7DUH - chains A and Q of the 23 polymer chains in the assembly; structure by X-ray diffraction, 3.75 A resolution.

# Chain A
Molecule: 30S Ribosomal RNA rRNA
Organism: Thermus thermophilus HB8
Sequence (1522 nucleotides; row label = number of the first residue in the row; note: 42 numbers in that range are skipped by the numbering (no residue carries them; nothing is unmodelled there); a row labelled like 190A-190L holds insertion residues (190A, then the next letters in order); numbering starts at 0):
     0 UUUGUUGGAG AGUCUGAUCC UGGCUCAGGG UGAACGCUGG CGGCGUGCCU AAGACAUGCA
    60 AGUCGUGCGG G
    73 CCGCGGGGUU UU
    88 ACUCCG
    95 UGGUC
   101 AGCGGCGGAC GGGUGAGUAA CGCGUGGGU
  129A G
   130 ACCUACCCGG AAGAGGGGGA CAACCCGGGG AAACUCGGGC UAAUCCCCCA UGUGGACCCG
   190 C
190A-190L CCCUUGGGGUGU
   191 GUCCAAAGGG CUUU
   216 GCCCGCUUCC GGAUGGGCCC GCGUCCCAUC AGCUAGUUGG UGGGGUAAUG GCCCACCAAG
   276 GCGACGACGG GUAGCCGGUC UGAGAGGAUG GCCGGCCACA GGGGCACUGA GACACGGGCC
   336 CCACUCCUAC GGGAGGCAGC AGUUAGGAAU CUUCCGCAAU GGGCGCAAGC CUGACGGAGC
   396 GACGCCGCUU GGAGGAAGAA GCCCUUCGGG GUGUAAACUC CUGAA
   442 CCCGGGACGA AACCCCCGAC GA
   474 GGGGACUGAC GGUACCGGG
   494 GUAAUAGCGC CGGCCAACUC CGUGCCAGCA GCCGCGGUAA UACGGAGGGC GCGAGCGUUA
   554 CCCGGAUUCA CUGGGCGUAA AGGGCGUGUA GGCGGCCUGG GGCGUCCCAU GUGAAAGACC
   614 ACGGCUCAAC CGUGGGGGAG CGUGGGAUAC GCUCAGGCUA GACGGUGGGA GAGGGUGGUG
   674 GAAUUCCCGG AGUAGCGGUG AAAUGCGCAG AUACCGGGAG GAACGCCGAU GGCGAAGGCA
   734 GCCACCUGGU CCACCCGUGA CGCUGAGGCG CGAAAGCGUG GGGAGCAAAC CGGAUUAGAU
   794 ACCCGGGUAG UCCACGCCCU AAACGAUGCG CGCUAGGUCU CUGGGUCU
   848 CCUGGGGGCC GAAGCUAACG CGUUAAGCGC GCCGCCUGGG GAGUACGGCC GCAAGGCUGA
   908 AACUCAAAGG AAUUGACGGG GGCCCGCACA AGCGGUGGAG CAUGUGGUUU AAUUCGAAGX
   968 AACGCGAAGA ACCUUACCAG GCCUUGACAU GCUAGG
 1003A G
  1004 AACCCGGGUG AAAGCCUGGG GUGCCCC
1030A-1030D GCGA
  1031 GGGGAGCCCU AGCACAGGUG CUGCAUGGCC GUCGUCAGCU CGUGCCGUGA GGUGUUGGGU
  1091 UAAGUCCCGC AACGAGCGCA ACCCCCGCCG UUAGUUGCCA GCGGUUCGGC CGGGCACUCU
  1151 AACGGGACUG CCCGCGAAA
  1171 GCGGGAGGAA GGAGGGGACG ACGUCUGGUC AGCAUGGCCC UUACGGCCUG GGCGACACAC
  1231 GUGCUACAAU GCCCACUACA AAGCGAUGCC ACCCGGCAAC GGGGAGCUAA UCGCAAAAAG
  1291 GUGGGCCCAG UUCGGAUUGG GGUCUGCAAC CCGACCCCAU GAAGCCGGAA UCGCUAGUAA
  1351 UCGCGGAUCA G
 1361A C
  1362 CAUGCCGCGG UGAAUACGUU CCCGGGCCUU GUACACACXG CCXGUXACGC CAUGGGAGCG
  1422 GGCUCUACCC GAAGUCGCCG GG
  1446 AGCCUACGGG
  1459 CAGGCGCCGA GGGUAGGGCC CGUGACUGGG GCGAAGUCGU AACAAGGUAG CUGUACCGGA
  1519 AGGUGCGGCU GGAUCCACUC CUUUCU
Unresolved in the structure: 0-4, 1534-1538
Modified residues: PSU (pseudouridine-5'-monophosphate) at position 516, 7MG (7N-methyl-8-hydroguanosine-5'-monophosphate) at position 527, M2G (N2-dimethylguanosine-5'-monophosphate) at position 966, 5MC (5-methylcytidine-5'-monophosphate) at position 967, 2MG (2N-methylguanosine-5'-monophosphate) at position 1207, 5MC (5-methylcytidine-5'-monophosphate) at position 1400, 4OC (4n,o2'-methylcytidine-5'-monophosphate) at position 1402, 5MC (5-methylcytidine-5'-monophosphate) at position 1404, 5MC (5-methylcytidine-5'-monophosphate) at position 1407, UR3 (3-methyluridine-5'-monophoshate) at position 1498, MA6 (6N-dimethyladenosine-5'-monophoshate) at position 1518, MA6 (6N-dimethyladenosine-5'-monophoshate) at position 1519, PSU (pseudouridine-5'-monophosphate) at position 1540, PSU (pseudouridine-5'-monophosphate) at position 1541
Metal / ion sites: Mg2+ site 1 near G21 (its only coordinating residue here); Mg2+ site 2 near G38 (its only coordinating residue here); Mg2+ site 3: G46, G394; Mg2+ site 4 near C48 (its only coordinating residue here); Mg2+ site 5: A59, U387; Mg2+ site 6: G61, G105; Mg2+ site 7 near U98 (its only coordinating residue here); Mg2+ site 8 near G107 (its only coordinating residue here); Mg2+ site 9: A109, G331; Mg2+ site 10 near G111 (its only coordinating residue here); Mg2+ site 11 near G117 (its only coordinating residue here); Mg2+ site 12: C121, G124, U125; 97 more Mg2+ sites not listed
Ligand contacts: HJO (N-[(1R,2R,3R,4S,5S)-4-[(2R,3R,6S)-6-(aminomethyl)-3-azanyl-oxan-2-yl]oxy-5-azanyl-2-[(2R,3R,4R)-5-methyl-4-(methylamino)-3,5-bis(oxidanyl)oxan-2-yl]oxy-3-oxidanyl-cyclohexyl]ethanamide): 5MC_1404, G1405, U1406, 5MC_1407, A1408, C1409, G1491, A1493, G1494, U1495, C1496, G1497

# Chain Q
Protein: 30S ribosomal protein S17
Organism: Thermus thermophilus HB8
UniProt: P24321 (RS17_THETH); residues 1-105 here = UniProt positions 1-105
Sequence (105 residues; numbered 1 to 105; the number before each row is that of its first residue):
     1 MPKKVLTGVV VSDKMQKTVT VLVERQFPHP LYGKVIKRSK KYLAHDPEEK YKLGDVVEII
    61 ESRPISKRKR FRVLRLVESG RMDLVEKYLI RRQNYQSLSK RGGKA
Unresolved in the structure: 1, 101-105
Metal / ion sites: Mg2+: Asp-13, Met-15, Glu-49

# Chain A / chain Q interface
Pairs across the interface (88; chain A residue first):
  G127(A) / Pro-2(Q)  hydrogen bond to the sugar
  G127(A) / Glu-61(Q)  base contact
  G128(A) / Pro-2(Q)  sugar contact
  G128(A) / Lys-3(Q)  hydrogen bond to the phosphate
  G128(A) / Glu-61(Q)  sugar contact
  U129(A) / Lys-3(Q)  salt bridge to the phosphate
  A130(A) / Arg-63(Q)  salt bridge to the phosphate
  A130(A) / Pro-64(Q)  base contact
  U190E(A) / Ser-62(Q)  base contact
  U190E(A) / Arg-63(Q)  hydrogen bond to the base
  U190E(A) / Arg-72(Q)  hydrogen bond to the base
  G190F(A) / Arg-63(Q)  hydrogen bond to the base
  C234(A) / Pro-64(Q)  sugar contact
  C234(A) / Arg-70(Q)  hydrogen bond to the phosphate
  C235(A) / Glu-61(Q)  sugar contact
  C235(A) / Arg-70(Q)  salt bridge to the phosphate
  C235(A) / Phe-71(Q)  sugar contact
  G236(A) / Lys-4(Q)  sugar contact
  G236(A) / Lys-40(Q)  salt bridge to the phosphate
  G236(A) / Tyr-42(Q)  sugar contact
  C237(A) / Arg-25(Q)  hydrogen bond to the phosphate
  C237(A) / Lys-40(Q)  salt bridge to the phosphate
  C237(A) / Tyr-42(Q)  phosphate contact
  G238(A) / Arg-25(Q)  salt bridge to the phosphate
  A246(A) / Leu-98(Q)  hydrogen bond to the sugar
  G247(A) / Ser-99(Q)  phosphate contact
  G247(A) / Lys-100(Q)  salt bridge to the phosphate
  U252(A) / Lys-67(Q)  salt bridge to the phosphate
  U253(A) / Lys-67(Q)  salt bridge to the phosphate
  G254(A) / Met-15(Q)  sugar contact
  G254(A) / Gln-16(Q)  hydrogen bond to the sugar
  G254(A) / Thr-18(Q)  hydrogen bond to the sugar
  G254(A) / Ser-66(Q)  hydrogen bond to the phosphate
  G254(A) / Lys-67(Q)  phosphate contact
  G254(A) / Lys-69(Q)  phosphate contact
  G255(A) / Gln-16(Q)  hydrogen bond to the sugar
  G255(A) / Lys-17(Q)  hydrogen bond to the phosphate
  G255(A) / Ile-65(Q)  phosphate contact
  G255(A) / Ser-66(Q)  phosphate contact
  G255(A) / Lys-69(Q)  salt bridge to the phosphate
  U256(A) / Lys-17(Q)  salt bridge to the phosphate
  U264(A) / Arg-63(Q)  sugar contact
  U264(A) / Pro-64(Q)  hydrogen bond to the sugar
  G265(A) / Pro-64(Q)  sugar contact
  G265(A) / Ile-65(Q)  phosphate contact
  G265(A) / Ser-66(Q)  sugar contact
  G265(A) / Lys-67(Q)  hydrogen bond to the sugar
  G266(A) / Lys-67(Q)  sugar contact
  C267(A) / Lys-67(Q)  phosphate contact
  A273(A) / Gln-16(Q)  hydrogen bond to the sugar
  G275(A) / Lys-14(Q)  phosphate contact
  G275(A) / Met-15(Q)  sugar contact
  G276(A) / Ser-12(Q)  hydrogen bond to the phosphate
  G276(A) / Thr-20(Q)  phosphate contact
  G276(A) / Arg-68(Q)  hydrogen bond to the sugar
  C277(A) / Lys-41(Q)  salt bridge to the phosphate
  C277(A) / Arg-68(Q)  salt bridge to the phosphate
  G278(A) / Lys-41(Q)  salt bridge to the phosphate
  G278(A) / Tyr-95(Q)  base contact
  A279(A) / Tyr-95(Q)  hydrogen bond to the phosphate
  A279(A) / Leu-98(Q)  base contact
  C280(A) / Lys-37(Q)  base contact
  C280(A) / Arg-38(Q)  base contact
  C280(A) / Ser-39(Q)  hydrogen bond to the base
  C280(A) / Arg-91(Q)  base contact
  C564(A) / Leu-31(Q)  base contact
  C564(A) / Tyr-32(Q)  sugar contact
  U582(A) / Ile-90(Q)  sugar contact
  U582(A) / Asn-94(Q)  hydrogen bond to the sugar
  A583(A) / Ile-90(Q)  sugar contact
  A583(A) / Arg-91(Q)  phosphate contact
  A583(A) / Asn-94(Q)  sugar contact
  G584(A) / Lys-87(Q)  salt bridge to the phosphate
  G584(A) / Arg-91(Q)  salt bridge to the phosphate
  G585(A) / Lys-34(Q)  hydrogen bond to the phosphate
  G585(A) / Lys-37(Q)  phosphate contact
  C586(A) / Lys-34(Q)  salt bridge to the phosphate
  G597(A) / Val-35(Q)  sugar contact
  U598(A) / Pro-28(Q)  phosphate contact
  G635(A) / Pro-2(Q)  sugar contact
  G635(A) / Lys-4(Q)  salt bridge to the phosphate
  U636(A) / Pro-2(Q)  phosphate contact
  G644(A) / Gln-26(Q)  base contact
  C647(A) / Arg-81(Q)  salt bridge to the phosphate
  G760(A) / Asn-94(Q)  hydrogen bond to the base
  G760(A) / Leu-98(Q)  sugar contact
  C879(A) / Lys-34(Q)  salt bridge to the phosphate
  C896(A) / Lys-100(Q)  phosphate contact
Interface residues without a listed pair, chain A (50 interface residues in all): G129A, G301, C596, C645, G761, C897
Interface residues without a listed pair, chain Q (48 interface residues in all): Leu-43, His-45, Arg-92, Ser-97

# Summary
50 residues of chain A face 48 of chain Q across their interface; the contacts include 23 hydrogen bonds and
20 salt bridges. Among the polar pairs are U190E(A)/Arg-63(Q), G190F(A)/Arg-63(Q) and U190E(A)/Arg-72(Q).
Chain A binds compound HJO. G46(A) and G394(A) coordinate Mg2+ site 3.
Chain A is 30S Ribosomal RNA rRNA and chain Q is 30S ribosomal protein S17, both from Thermus thermophilus
HB8; the structure, Crystal structure of the Thermus thermophilus (HB8) 30S ribosomal subunit with mRNA and
cognate transfer RNA ..., was determined by X-ray diffraction.
